8RQZ - chains B and D of the 4 polymer chains in the assembly; structure by X-ray diffraction, 2.69 A resolution.

[Chain B]
Protein: Uncharacterized protein YjgD
From: Bacillus subtilis subsp. subtilis str. 168
UniProtKB: O34681 (YJGD_BACSU); numbering as in UniProt (aligned over 1-186)
Amino-acid sequence (186 residues; numbered 1 to 186; the number before each row is that of its first residue):
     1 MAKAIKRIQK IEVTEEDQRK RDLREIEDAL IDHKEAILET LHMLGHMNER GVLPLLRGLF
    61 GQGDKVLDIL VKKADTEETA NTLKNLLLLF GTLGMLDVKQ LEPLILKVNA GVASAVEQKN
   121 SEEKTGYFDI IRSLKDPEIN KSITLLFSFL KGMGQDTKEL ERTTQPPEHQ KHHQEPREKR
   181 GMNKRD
Not modelled in the structure: 1, 119-125, 156-186

[Chain D]
Protein: Probable oxidoreductase YjgC
From: Bacillus subtilis subsp. subtilis str. 168
Notes: EC 1.-.-.-
UniProtKB: O34720 (YJGC_BACSU); residues 1-985 here = UniProt positions 1-985
Amino-acid sequence (985 residues; numbered 1 to 985; the number before each row is that of its first residue):
     1 MAGKKTITIN GVEMEASEEQ TVLQLLNNSS IEVPQVCYHP SLGPIETCDT CIVSINGELK
    61 RSCSAELKDG DVIDTLSPDV KKAQVIGMDK ILYNHELYCT VCDYNNGGCE IHNTVKEMKI
   121 NHQSIPFDHK PYHKDESHPF YRYDPDQCIL CGRCVEACQD VQVTETLTID WERKRPRVIW
   181 DNDVPINESS CVSCGHCSTV CPCNAMMEKG MEGEAGYLTG INNETLRPMI EITKGVETGY
   241 GSILAISDME SAMRDERIKK TKTVCTYCGV GCSFDVWTKG RDILKVEPQE EAPANGISTC
   301 VKGKFGWDFV NSEERLTKPL IREGDHFREA EWEEALLLIA SKFTELKEAF GPDSLAFITS
   361 SKCTNEESYL MQKLARGVIG TNNVDNCSRY CQSPATAGLF RTVGYGGDSG SITDIAQADL
   421 VLIIGSNTSE SHPVLSTRIK RAHKLRGQKV IVADIRKHEM AERSDLFVQP RAGSDIVWLN
   481 AIAKYLIENG KADERFLRER VNGRDEYVKS LAPYTLEYAE EKTGIDQETL IQMAEMIGQA
   541 DSVCALWAMG VTQHIGGSDT STAISNLLLV TGNYGKPGAG SYPLRGHNNV QGASDFGSMP
   601 DRLPGYEKVT DEQVRQKYER VWGVPLPKEP GMTNHEMIEK IHSGQLKAMY VKGEEMGLVD
   661 SNINHVHAAY EKLDFFVVQD IFLSRTAEFA DVVLPASPSL EKEGTFTNTE RRIQRLYQVF
   721 EPLGESKPDW QIIMEVANKL GAGWLYEHPA DIMEEAAKLS PIYAGVTYER LEGYNSLQWP
   781 VNADGKDSPL LFTERFPFPD GKAILYPVQW TEPKEFGEEY DIHVNNGRLL EHFHEGNLTY
   841 KSKGISEKTP EVFLEISPEL AAERGIQDGT LVRLTSPFGN VKVKCLITDR VKGKEVYLPM
   901 NDSGEAAINL LTGSHADKDT DTPAYKETSA KMEILKHDGI SPLPKINHRN GNPQPQIGVQ
   961 VHKKWARKDY IFPGDAVKRG MGHNG
Not modelled in the structure: 1-3, 979-985
Curated features (UniProtKB/Swiss-Prot):
  - binding site ([2Fe-2S] cluster): Cys37, Cys48, Cys51, Cys63
  - binding site ([4Fe-4S] cluster): His95, Cys99, Cys102, Cys109, Cys148, Cys151, Cys154, Cys158, Cys191, Cys194, Cys197, Cys201, Cys265, Cys268, Cys272, Cys300
Ion coordination: 2Fe-2S cluster Fe: Cys37, Cys48, Cys51, Cys63; 4Fe-4S cluster Fe site 1: His95, Cys99, Cys102, Cys109; Na+: Tyr104, Ser198, Thr199, Cys201; 4Fe-4S cluster Fe site 2: Cys148, Cys151, Cys154, Cys201; 4Fe-4S cluster Fe site 3: Cys158, Cys191, Cys194, Cys197; 4Fe-4S cluster Fe site 4: Cys265, Cys268, Cys272, Cys300; molybdenum(IV) ion: Cys391 (together with hydrosulfuric acid, molybdopterin guanosine dinucleotide)
Ligand contacts:
  - 2Fe-2S cluster (FES): Gln35, Val36, Cys37, Tyr38, Glu46, Thr47, Cys48, Asp49, Thr50, Cys51, Arg61, Cys63
  - hydrosulfuric acid (H2S): Cys387, Cys391, Gln392, Gly586, His587, Val590
  - molybdopterin guanosine dinucleotide (MGD; 2-amino-5,6-dimercapto-7-methyl-3,7,8a,9-tetrahydro-8-oxa-1,3,9,10-tetraaza-anthracen-4-one guanosine dinucleotide), molecule 1: Cys268, Lys302, Cys391, Gln392, Ile424, Gly425, Ser426, Asn427, Thr428, Glu430, Ser431, His432, Ala453, Asp454, Ile455, Arg456, His458, Pro470, Ala472, Gly473, Asp475, Ala548, Met549, Gly550, His554, Gly586, His587, Asn825, Asn826, Gly827, Arg828, Leu829, Leu830, His832, Phe833, His834, Tyr897, Lys926
  - molybdopterin guanosine dinucleotide (MGD), molecule 2: Lys362, Cys363, Cys387, Tyr390, Cys391, Met549, Gln553, His587, Lys652, Gly653, Glu654, Glu655, Met656, Val659, Gln679, Asp680, Ile681, Phe682, Ser684, Ala696, Ser697, Pro698, Ser699, Lys702, Asp729, Asn826, Arg828, Phe833, His834, Glu835, Asn837, Leu838, Met900, Ile908, Asn909, Thr912, Tyr925, Lys926
  - malonate ion (MLI), molecule 1: Leu42, Gly43, Pro44, Glu156, Asp160, Gly958
  - malonate ion (MLI), molecule 2: Tyr405, Pro780, Ser788, Leu790, Leu791, Phe792, Thr793, Arg795
  - malonate ion (MLI), molecule 3: Glu835, Tyr840, Pro850, Glu851, Asn901, Asp902, Ser903, Gly904
  - menaquinone-7 (MQ7): Leu97, Tyr98, Cys99, Thr100, Val101, Leu218, Met229, Ile230, Thr233, Lys234, Glu237, Tyr240, Ile243, Leu244, Ile246, Ser247
  - 4Fe-4S cluster (SF4), molecule 1: His95, Glu96, Leu97, Tyr98, Cys99, Cys102, Tyr104, Asn105, Cys109, Ile111, His112, Gln147, Cys203, Asn204
  - 4Fe-4S cluster (SF4), molecule 2: Tyr141, Cys158, Gln162, Thr164, Thr166, Leu167, Trp180, Cys191, Val192, Ser193, Cys194, Gly195, His196, Cys197
  - 4Fe-4S cluster (SF4), molecule 3: Tyr143, Cys148, Ile149, Leu150, Cys151, Gly152, Arg153, Cys154, Ile169, Val178, Cys201, Pro202, Cys203, Ala205, Met206
  - 4Fe-4S cluster (SF4), molecule 4: Cys265, Tyr267, Cys268, Val270, Gly271, Cys272, Phe274, Thr299, Cys300, Lys302, Gly303, Pro433, Val434

[Chain B / chain D interface]
Contacting residue pairs (17; chain B residue first):
  Leu67(B) - Thr225(D)
  Asp68(B) - Glu224(D)
  Asp68(B) - Thr225(D)  hydrogen bond
  Val71(B) - Thr225(D)
  Val71(B) - Met229(D)  hydrophobic
  Val71(B) - Ile232(D)
  Lys72(B) - Glu224(D)  salt bridge
  Ala74(B) - Ile232(D)
  Asp75(B) - Pro228(D)
  Asp75(B) - Glu231(D)
  Asp75(B) - Ile232(D)
  Ala80(B) - Val236(D)
  Leu83(B) - Val236(D)  hydrophobic
  Lys84(B) - Gly235(D)
  Lys84(B) - Val236(D)
  Leu87(B) - Thr238(D)
  Leu88(B) - Thr238(D)
Interface residues without a listed pair, chain B (12 interface residues in all): Asp64
Interface residues without a listed pair, chain D (10 interface residues in all): Ile221

[In short]
12 residues of chain B face 10 of chain D across their interface, with 1 hydrogen bond and 1 salt bridge.
Polar contacts include Lys72(B)-Glu224(D) and Asp68(B)-Thr225(D).
Chain B is Uncharacterized protein YjgD and chain D is Probable oxidoreductase YjgC, both from Bacillus
subtilis subsp. subtilis str. 168; the structure, Crystal structure of Molybdenum bispyranopterin guanine
dinucleotide formate dehydrogenases ForCE1 from Bacillus subtilis, was determined by X-ray diffraction (same
publication as 9GZQ and 8RR0).
